9B4T - chains A and B; structure by X-ray diffraction, 2.75 A resolution.

Chain A:
Name: Phosphatidylinositol 4,5-bisphosphate 3-kinase catalytic subunit alpha isoform
Organism: Homo sapiens
Notes: EC 2.7.1.137, 2.7.1.153, 2.7.11.1
Reference sequence: P42336 (PK3CA_HUMAN); residue numbers follow UniProt; this construct covers 105-1068
Amino-acid sequence (965 residues; each row starts with the number of its first residue):
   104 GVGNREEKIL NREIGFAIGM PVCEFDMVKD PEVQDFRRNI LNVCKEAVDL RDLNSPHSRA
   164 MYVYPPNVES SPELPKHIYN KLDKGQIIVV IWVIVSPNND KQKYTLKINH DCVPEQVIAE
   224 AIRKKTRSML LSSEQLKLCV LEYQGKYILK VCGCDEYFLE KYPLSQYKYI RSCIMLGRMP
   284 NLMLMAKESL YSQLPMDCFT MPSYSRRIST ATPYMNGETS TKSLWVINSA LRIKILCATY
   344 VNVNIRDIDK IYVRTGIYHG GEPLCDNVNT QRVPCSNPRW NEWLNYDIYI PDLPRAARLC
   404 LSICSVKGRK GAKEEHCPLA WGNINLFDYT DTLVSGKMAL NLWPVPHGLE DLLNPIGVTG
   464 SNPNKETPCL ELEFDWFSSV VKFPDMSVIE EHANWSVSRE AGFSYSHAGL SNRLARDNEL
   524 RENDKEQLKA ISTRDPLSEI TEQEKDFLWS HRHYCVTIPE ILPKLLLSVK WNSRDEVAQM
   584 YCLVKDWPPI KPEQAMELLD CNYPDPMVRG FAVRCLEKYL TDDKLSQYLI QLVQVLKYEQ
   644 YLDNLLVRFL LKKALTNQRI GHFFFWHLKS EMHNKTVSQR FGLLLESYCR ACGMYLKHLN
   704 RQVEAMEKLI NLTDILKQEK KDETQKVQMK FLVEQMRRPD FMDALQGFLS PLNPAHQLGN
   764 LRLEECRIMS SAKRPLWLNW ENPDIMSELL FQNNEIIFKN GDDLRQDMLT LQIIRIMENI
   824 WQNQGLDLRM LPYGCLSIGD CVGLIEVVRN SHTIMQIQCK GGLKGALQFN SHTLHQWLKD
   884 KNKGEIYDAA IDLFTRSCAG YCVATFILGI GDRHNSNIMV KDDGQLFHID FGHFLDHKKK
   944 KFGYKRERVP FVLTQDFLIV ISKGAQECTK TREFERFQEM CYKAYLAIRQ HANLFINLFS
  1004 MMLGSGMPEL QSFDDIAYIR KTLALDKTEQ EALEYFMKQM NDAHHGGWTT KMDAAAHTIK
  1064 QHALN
Disordered / not traced: 104-105, 311-323, 346-352, 411-416, 503-522, 865-872, 941-948, 1055-1068
Sequence notes: expression tag (104); engineered mutation A1057 (Trp in P42336), A1058 (Ile in P42336), A1059 (Phe in P42336)
Ligand contacts: gdc-0326 (5H5; (2S)-2-({2-[1-(propan-2-yl)-1H-1,2,4-triazol-5-yl]-5,6-dihydroimidazo[1,2-d][1,4]benzoxazepin-9-yl}oxy)propanamide): R770, M772, S774, P778, W780, I800, K802, D810, Y836, I848, E849, V850, V851, S854, H855, T856, Q859, M922, F930, I932, D933
Curated features (UniProtKB/Swiss-Prot):
  - region: I771 to R777 (G-loop), G912 to N920 (Catalytic loop), H931 to T957 (Activation loop)
  - site: K776 (Implicated in the recognition of ATP as well as PIP2. Also crucial for autophosphorylation of the p85alpha subunit)
  - natural variant: G106 (G106V: In CRC), I112 (I112N: In MCAP), R115 (R115P: In CLAPO and MADAC; uncertain significance), G118 (G118D: In CWS5), E135 (E135K: In CWS5), E218 (E218K: In CWS5), Y343 (Y343C: Found in a cancer sample; uncertain significance), V356 (V356I: In CWS5), G364 (G364R: In MCAP), E365 (E365K: In MCAP), C378 (C378Y: In MCAP), R382 (R382K: In CWS5), 18 further natural variant entries in UniProt
From the paper describing this entry:
  - conformationally variable residues (order/disorder transition): L233 to Y246

Chain B:
Name: Ras-related protein M-Ras
Organism: Homo sapiens
Notes: EC 3.6.5.2
Reference sequence: O14807 (RASM_HUMAN); residue numbers follow UniProt; this construct covers 1-178
Amino-acid sequence (179 residues; numbered 0 to 178; the number before each row is that of its first residue; numbering starts at 0):
     0 GMATSAVPSD NLPTYKLVVV GDGGVGKSAL TIQFFAKIFV PDYDPTIEDS YLKHTEIDNQ
    60 WAILDVLDTA GQEEFSAMRE QYMRTGDGFL IVYSVTDKAS FEHVDRFHQL ILRVKDRESF
   120 PMILVANKVD LMHLRKITRE QGKEMATKHN IPYIETSAKD PPLNVDKAFH DLVRVIRQQ
Disordered / not traced: 0-2
Sequence notes: expression tag (0); engineered mutation A35 (Gln in O14807)
Metal / ion sites: Mg2+: S27, T45 (together with GMP-PNP)
Ligand contacts: GMP-PNP (GNP; phosphoaminophosphonic acid-guanylate ester): D21, G22, G23, V24, G25, K26, S27, A28, F38, V39, P40, D41, D43, P44, T45, D67, T68, A69, G70, Q71, N126, K127, D129, L130, S156, A157, K158
Curated features (UniProtKB/Swiss-Prot):
  - motif: Y42 to Y50 (Effector region)
  - binding site (GTP): D21, G22, G23, V24, G25, K26, S27, A28, F38, V39, P40, Y42, P44, T45, G70, N126, K127, D129, S156, A157 and 1 more in UniProt
  - binding site (Mg(2+)): S27, T45, D67
  - natural variant: G23 (G23V: In NS11), T68 (T68I: In NS11), Q71 (Q71R: In NS11)
  - mutagenesis: G22 (G22V: Promotes GTP binding), D41 (D41A: Impairs SMP complex formation), H53 (H53A: Impairs SMP complex formation), Q71 (Q71L: Promotes SMP complex formation. Promotes GTP binding), F74 (F74A/Y: Impairs SMP complex formation), M131 to L133 (Impairs SMP complex formation when mutated to corresponding residues in HRAS; Impairs SMP complex formation when mutated to corresponding residues in KRAS), H132 (H132A: Impairs SMP complex formation)
From the paper describing this entry:
  - mutagenesis - Q35A: unchanged binding to Phosphatidylinositol 4,5-bisphosphate 3-kinase catalytic subunit alpha isoform (chain A)
  - specificity-determining residues: D41
  - conformationally variable residues (order/disorder transition): D41 to L51

Interface between chain A and chain B:
Contacting residue pairs (30):
  I191(A) - F74(B)  hydrophobic
  D203(A) - L51(B)
  D203(A) - H53(B)  salt bridge
  Q205(A) - S49(B)
  Q205(A) - Y50(B)
  Q205(A) - L51(B)  hydrogen bond (side chain-backbone)
  K206(A) - E47(B)  salt bridge
  K206(A) - D48(B)
  K206(A) - S49(B)  hydrogen bond (backbone-side chain)
  Y207(A) - E47(B)
  Y207(A) - D48(B)
  T208(A) - I46(B)
  T208(A) - E47(B)  hydrogen bond (side chain-backbone)
  T208(A) - D48(B)  hydrogen bond (backbone-side chain)
  L209(A) - I46(B)
  K210(A) - I46(B)
  K210(A) - F74(B)
  R226(A) - D43(B)  salt bridge
  K227(A) - P44(B)  hydrogen bond (side chain-backbone)
  K227(A) - T45(B)
  K227(A) - D48(B)
  R230(A) - S27(B)
  R230(A) - V39(B)
  R230(A) - D41(B)  salt bridge
  R230(A) - D43(B)  salt bridge
  S231(A) - I31(B)
  S231(A) - I37(B)
  L233(A) - I37(B)  hydrophobic
  M282(A) - M77(B)  hydrophobic
  K886(A) - R83(B)
Other interface residues (no listed pair), chain A (16 interface residues in all): K204
Other interface residues (no listed pair), chain B (23 interface residues in all): F38, P40, Y42, L66, E73
The authors on this interface:
  - pairs named by the authors: D203(A)-H53(B), K227(A)-P44(B) (backbone contact), R230(A)-D41(B) (salt bridge), R230(A)-D43(B) (salt bridge), I37(B)-S231(A)

Overview:
16 residues of chain A face 23 of chain B across their interface, with 5 hydrogen bonds and 5 salt bridges.
Among the polar pairs are D203(A)-H53(B), K206(A)-E47(B) and R226(A)-D43(B). The authors report contacts
between D203(A) and H53(B) and I37(B) and S231(A); a backbone contact between K227(A) and P44(B); salt bridges
between R230(A) and D41(B) and R230(A) and D43(B). The paper reports that Q35A of chain B leaves binding to
Phosphatidylinositol 4,5-bisphosphate 3-kinase catalytic subunit alpha isoform (chain A) unchanged; the
specificity determinant D41(B).
Chain A is Phosphatidylinositol 4,5-bisphosphate 3-kinase catalytic subunit alpha isoform and chain B is
Ras-related protein M-Ras, both from Homo sapiens; the structure, Crystal structure of the MRAS-p110alpha
complex, was determined by X-ray diffraction, deposited together with 9B4Q, 9B4R, 9B4S and 9C15.
